Entry 8CMT (electron microscopy, 3.04 A resolution); this record covers chains C and D of the 4 polymer chains in the assembly.

[Chain C (and D)]
Protein: Coagulation factor XIII B chain
From: Homo sapiens
Notes: chain D of this document is another copy of the same molecule, construct and numbering; everything in this record applies to it too
Reference sequence: P05160 (F13B_HUMAN); numbering as in UniProt (aligned over 1-661)
Chain sequence (661 residues; numbered 1 to 661; the number before each row is that of its first residue):
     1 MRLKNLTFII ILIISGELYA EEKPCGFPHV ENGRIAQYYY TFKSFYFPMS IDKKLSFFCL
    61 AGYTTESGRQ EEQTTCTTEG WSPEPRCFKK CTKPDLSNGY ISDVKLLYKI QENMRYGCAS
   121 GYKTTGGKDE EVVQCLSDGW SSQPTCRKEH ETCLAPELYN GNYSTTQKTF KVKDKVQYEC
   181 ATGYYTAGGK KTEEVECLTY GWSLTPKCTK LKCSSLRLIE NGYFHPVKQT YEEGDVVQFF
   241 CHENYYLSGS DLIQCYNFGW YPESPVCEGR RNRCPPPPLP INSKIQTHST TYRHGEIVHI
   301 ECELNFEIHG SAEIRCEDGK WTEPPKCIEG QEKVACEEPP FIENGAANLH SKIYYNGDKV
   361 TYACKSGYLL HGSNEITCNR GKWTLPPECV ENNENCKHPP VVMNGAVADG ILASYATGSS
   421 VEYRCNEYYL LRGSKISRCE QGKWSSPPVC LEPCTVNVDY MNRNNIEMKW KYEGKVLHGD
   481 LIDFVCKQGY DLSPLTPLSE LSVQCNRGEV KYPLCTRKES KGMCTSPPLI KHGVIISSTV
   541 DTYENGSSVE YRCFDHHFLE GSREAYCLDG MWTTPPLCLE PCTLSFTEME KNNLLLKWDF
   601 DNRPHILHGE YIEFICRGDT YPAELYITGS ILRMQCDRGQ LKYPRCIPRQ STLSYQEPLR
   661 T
Unresolved in the structure: 1-23, 331-661
Curated features (UniProtKB/Swiss-Prot):
  - motif: Arg617 to Asp619 (Cell attachment site)
  - glycosylation (N-linked (GlcNAc...) asparagine): Asn162, Asn545
Disulfide bonds: Cys25-Cys76, Cys91-Cys135, Cys153-Cys197, Cys180-Cys208, Cys213-Cys255, Cys241-Cys267, Cys274-Cys316, Cys302-Cys327

[Chain C / chain D interface]
Residue-residue contacts (60):
  Arg34(C) - Tyr40(D)
  Tyr40(C) - Arg34(D)
  Tyr40(C) - Leu60(D)
  Thr41(C) - Ala61(D)
  Leu60(C) - Tyr40(D)
  Tyr223(C) - His29(D)  hydrogen bond
  Glu233(C) - Lys320(D)  salt bridge
  Glu233(C) - Glu323(D)
  Gly234(C) - Lys320(D)
  Val236(C) - Gly319(D)
  His242(C) - Glu31(D)  salt bridge
  Glu243(C) - Glu31(D)  hydrogen bond (backbone-side chain)
  Glu243(C) - Asn32(D)  hydrogen bond
  Glu243(C) - Tyr63(D)  hydrogen bond
  Glu243(C) - Lys89(D)
  Tyr246(C) - Gln238(D)
  Leu252(C) - Arg271(D)
  Leu252(C) - Arg273(D)
  Leu252(C) - Pro275(D)
  Gln254(C) - Pro275(D)
  Gln254(C) - Lys320(D)
  Gln254(C) - Trp321(D)  hydrogen bond (side chain-backbone)
  Tyr256(C) - Pro278(D)
  Tyr256(C) - Trp321(D)
  Tyr256(C) - Glu323(D)
  Tyr256(C) - Pro324(D)
  Asn257(C) - Glu323(D)  hydrogen bond (backbone-side chain)
  Phe258(C) - Pro324(D)  hydrophobic
  Tyr261(C) - Pro276(D)
  Tyr261(C) - Pro277(D)  hydrogen bond (side chain-backbone)
  Tyr261(C) - Pro278(D)  hydrophobic
  Tyr261(C) - Leu279(D)
  Arg271(C) - Val236(D)
  Arg271(C) - Leu252(D)
  Arg273(C) - Asp251(D)  salt bridge
  Arg273(C) - Leu252(D)
  Pro275(C) - Leu252(D)
  Pro276(C) - Tyr261(D)
  Pro276(C) - Thr290(D)
  Pro277(C) - Tyr261(D)
  Pro278(C) - Tyr256(D)
  Pro278(C) - Tyr261(D)
  Leu279(C) - Thr287(D)
  His288(C) - Thr287(D)
  His288(C) - His288(D)  hydrogen bond (side chain-backbone)
  Ser289(C) - His288(D)  hydrogen bond (backbone-side chain)
  Thr290(C) - Pro276(D)
  Thr290(C) - His288(D)
  Asp318(C) - Val236(D)
  Gly319(C) - Val236(D)
  Lys320(C) - Gly234(D)
  Lys320(C) - Val236(D)
  Lys320(C) - Gln254(D)
  Trp321(C) - Gln254(D)  hydrogen bond (backbone-side chain)
  Trp321(C) - Tyr256(D)
  Thr322(C) - Tyr256(D)
  Glu323(C) - Tyr256(D)
  Glu323(C) - Asn257(D)  hydrogen bond
  Glu323(C) - Phe258(D)
  Pro324(C) - Tyr256(D)
Other interface residues (no listed pair), chain C (40 interface residues in all): Gln37, Ala61, Gln238, Ser250, Ile253, Cys274
Other interface residues (no listed pair), chain D (42 interface residues in all): Gln37, Thr41, His225, Asp235, Tyr246, Ser250, Cys274, Gln286

[Overview]
40 residues of chain C and 42 residues of chain D are in contact; the contacts include 11 hydrogen bonds and 3
salt bridges. Polar pairs include Glu233(C)-Lys320(D), His242(C)-Glu31(D) and Arg273(C)-Asp251(D).
Both chains are Coagulation factor XIII B chain (Homo sapiens). Entry 8CMT (Structure of the plasma
coagulation Factor XIII A2B2 heterotetrameric complex) was determined by electron microscopy, deposited
together with 8CMU.
